Entry 4OB2 (X-ray diffraction, 1.52 A resolution); this record covers chains A and B.

# Chain A
Name: Cobalt-containing nitrile hydratase subunit alpha
From: Pseudonocardia thermophila
Notes: EC 4.2.1.84; fragment: Nitrile hydratase alpha subunit
UniProt: Q7SID2 (NHAA_PSETH); residue numbers follow UniProt; this construct covers 2-204
Amino-acid sequence (209 residues; row label = number of the first residue in the row):
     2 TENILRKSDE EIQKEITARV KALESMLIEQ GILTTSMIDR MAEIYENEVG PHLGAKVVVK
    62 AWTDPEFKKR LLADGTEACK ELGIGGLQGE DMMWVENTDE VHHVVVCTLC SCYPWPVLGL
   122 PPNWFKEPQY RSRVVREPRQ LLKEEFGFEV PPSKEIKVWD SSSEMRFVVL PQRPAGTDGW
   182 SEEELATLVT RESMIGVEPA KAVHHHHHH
Unresolved in the structure: 205-210
Modified / non-standard residues: Cys-111 (3-sulfinoalanine; CSD)
Differences from the reference sequence: expression tag (205-210)
Metal / ion sites: Co2+: Ser-112, Cys-113 (together with 1-butane boronic acid)
Small-molecule neighbours: 1-butane boronic acid (BUB): Gln-89, Cys-111, Ser-112, Cys-113, Trp-116, Arg-167
What the authors report for this chain:
  - binding site for 1-butane boronic acid: Cys-113
  - Co2+ coordination: Cys-113
  - catalytic residues: Cys-113

# Chain B
Name: Cobalt-containing nitrile hydratase subunit beta
From: Pseudonocardia thermophila
Notes: EC 4.2.1.84; fragment: Nitrile hydratase beta subunit
UniProt: Q7SID3 (NHAB_PSETH); numbering as in UniProt (aligned over 1-233)
Amino-acid sequence (233 residues; row label = number of the first residue in the row):
     1 MNGVYDVGGT DGLGPINRPA DEPVFRAEWE KVAFAMFPAT FRAGFMGLDE FRFGIEQMNP
    61 AEYLESPYYW HWIRTYIHHG VRTGKIDLEE LERRTQYYRE NPDAPLPEHE QKPELIEFVN
   121 QAVYGGLPAS REVDRPPKFK EGDVVRFSTA SPKGHARRAR YVRGKTGTVV KHHGAYIYPD
   181 TAGNGLGECP EHLYTVRFTA QELWGPEGDP NSSVYYDCWE PYIELVDTKA AAA
Unresolved in the structure: 229-233
Small-molecule neighbours: 1-butane boronic acid (BUB): Phe-37, Leu-48, Phe-51, Arg-52, Trp-72

# Interface between chain A and chain B
Pairs across the interface (194; chain A residue first):
  Asn-4(A) / Glu-65(B)  hydrogen bond
  Arg-7(A) / Glu-65(B)  salt bridge
  Gln-14(A) / Trp-29(B)  hydrogen bond
  Gln-14(A) / Pro-67(B)
  Glu-16(A) / Arg-99(B)  salt bridge
  Ile-17(A) / Trp-29(B)  hydrophobic
  Ile-17(A) / Pro-67(B)  hydrophobic
  Ile-17(A) / Trp-70(B)  hydrophobic
  Thr-18(A) / Trp-29(B)
  Ala-19(A) / Thr-95(B)
  Ala-19(A) / Arg-99(B)
  Arg-20(A) / Trp-70(B)
  Arg-20(A) / Thr-95(B)
  Arg-20(A) / Arg-99(B)
  Val-21(A) / Trp-29(B)  hydrophobic
  Val-21(A) / Val-32(B)  hydrophobic
  Val-21(A) / Met-36(B)
  Val-21(A) / Ile-73(B)  hydrophobic
  Lys-22(A) / Tyr-98(B)
  Lys-22(A) / Pro-102(B)  hydrogen bond (side chain-backbone)
  Lys-22(A) / Ala-104(B)  hydrogen bond (side chain-backbone)
  Lys-22(A) / Leu-106(B)
  Ala-23(A) / Leu-91(B)
  Ala-23(A) / Arg-94(B)
  Ala-23(A) / Thr-95(B)
  Ala-23(A) / Tyr-98(B)
  Leu-24(A) / Met-36(B)  hydrophobic
  Leu-24(A) / Ile-86(B)  hydrophobic
  Leu-24(A) / Leu-91(B)
  Glu-25(A) / Val-32(B)
  Glu-25(A) / Met-36(B)
  Glu-25(A) / Leu-106(B)
  Ser-26(A) / Arg-94(B)  hydrogen bond
  Ser-26(A) / Tyr-98(B)
  Ser-26(A) / Pro-107(B)
  Met-27(A) / Asp-87(B)
  Met-27(A) / Glu-90(B)
  Met-27(A) / Leu-91(B)  hydrophobic
  Met-27(A) / Arg-94(B)
  Leu-28(A) / Met-36(B)  hydrophobic
  Leu-28(A) / Thr-40(B)
  Leu-28(A) / Phe-45(B)  hydrophobic
  Leu-28(A) / Ile-86(B)  hydrophobic
  Ile-29(A) / Leu-106(B)  hydrophobic
  Ile-29(A) / Pro-107(B)
  Ile-29(A) / His-109(B)
  Glu-30(A) / Arg-94(B)  salt bridge
  Glu-30(A) / Pro-107(B)
  Gln-31(A) / Phe-45(B)
  Gln-31(A) / Lys-85(B)  hydrogen bond (side chain-backbone)
  Gln-31(A) / Ile-86(B)
  Gly-32(A) / Lys-112(B)  hydrogen bond (backbone-side chain)
  Ile-33(A) / Ala-39(B)
  Ile-33(A) / Ala-43(B)  hydrophobic
  Ile-33(A) / Phe-45(B)  hydrophobic
  Ile-33(A) / Leu-115(B)
  Leu-34(A) / Ala-39(B)  hydrophobic
  Thr-35(A) / His-109(B)
  Thr-35(A) / Glu-110(B)
  Thr-35(A) / Gln-111(B)  hydrogen bond
  Thr-35(A) / Leu-115(B)
  Thr-36(A) / His-109(B)  hydrogen bond (backbone-side chain)
  Thr-36(A) / Gln-111(B)  hydrogen bond
  Ser-37(A) / Gln-111(B)  hydrogen bond
  Ser-37(A) / Ile-116(B)
  Met-38(A) / Pro-38(B)
  Met-38(A) / Ala-39(B)
  Met-38(A) / Leu-115(B)  hydrophobic
  Met-38(A) / Ile-116(B)
  Met-38(A) / Val-119(B)  hydrophobic
  Ile-39(A) / Ala-35(B)  hydrophobic
  Arg-41(A) / Val-119(B)
  Arg-41(A) / Asn-120(B)  hydrogen bond
  Arg-41(A) / Tyr-124(B)
  Met-42(A) / Phe-34(B)  hydrophobic
  Met-42(A) / Ala-35(B)  hydrophobic
  Met-42(A) / Pro-38(B)  hydrophobic
  Met-42(A) / Val-119(B)  hydrophobic
  Ala-43(A) / Phe-25(B)  hydrophobic
  Ala-43(A) / Lys-31(B)
  Ile-45(A) / Val-119(B)  hydrophobic
  Ile-45(A) / Val-123(B)  hydrophobic
  Tyr-46(A) / Val-24(B)
  Tyr-46(A) / Phe-34(B)  hydrophobic
  Tyr-46(A) / Val-123(B)
  Glu-47(A) / Phe-25(B)
  Glu-47(A) / Lys-31(B)  salt bridge
  Glu-49(A) / Tyr-124(B)  hydrogen bond
  Gly-86(A) / Val-123(B)
  Gly-86(A) / Tyr-124(B)
  Gly-87(A) / Val-123(B)
  Gly-87(A) / Tyr-124(B)
  Gly-87(A) / Gly-126(B)
  Leu-88(A) / Ala-122(B)
  Leu-88(A) / Val-123(B)  hydrogen bond (backbone-backbone)
  Leu-88(A) / Gly-126(B)
  Leu-88(A) / Leu-127(B)  hydrophobic
  Gln-89(A) / Leu-48(B)
  Glu-91(A) / Gly-126(B)
  Glu-91(A) / Leu-127(B)  hydrogen bond (side chain-backbone)
  Glu-91(A) / Pro-128(B)
  Asp-92(A) / Tyr-176(B)  hydrogen bond
  Met-94(A) / His-173(B)
  Thr-109(A) / Tyr-5(B)
  Thr-109(A) / Val-7(B)
  Thr-109(A) / Gly-8(B)
  Thr-109(A) / Tyr-161(B)
  Leu-110(A) / Tyr-5(B)
  Leu-110(A) / Asp-6(B)
  Leu-110(A) / Arg-157(B)
  Leu-110(A) / Tyr-216(B)
  Cys-111(A) / Arg-52(B)
  Cys-111(A) / Arg-157(B)
  Ser-112(A) / Tyr-68(B)  hydrogen bond
  Cys-113(A) / Arg-52(B)
  Trp-116(A) / Phe-34(B)  hydrophobic
  Leu-121(A) / Val-24(B)  hydrophobic
  Leu-121(A) / Phe-25(B)  hydrophobic
  Leu-121(A) / Phe-34(B)  hydrophobic
  Leu-121(A) / Tyr-69(B)
  Pro-123(A) / Glu-22(B)
  Asn-124(A) / Glu-22(B)  hydrogen bond (backbone-side chain)
  Asn-124(A) / Arg-26(B)  hydrogen bond
  Asn-124(A) / Tyr-68(B)
  Trp-125(A) / Ile-16(B)  hydrophobic
  Trp-125(A) / Asn-17(B)
  Trp-125(A) / Arg-18(B)
  Lys-127(A) / Tyr-68(B)
  Pro-129(A) / Leu-13(B)
  Pro-129(A) / Leu-64(B)
  Gln-130(A) / Leu-13(B)  hydrogen bond (side chain-backbone)
  Gln-130(A) / Gly-14(B)
  Gln-130(A) / Pro-15(B)
  Gln-130(A) / Ile-16(B)
  Tyr-131(A) / Ile-16(B)  hydrophobic
  Arg-132(A) / Tyr-5(B)  hydrogen bond (side chain-backbone)
  Arg-132(A) / Val-7(B)
  Arg-132(A) / Tyr-63(B)  hydrogen bond
  Ser-133(A) / Val-7(B)
  Ser-133(A) / Gly-8(B)
  Ser-133(A) / Gly-9(B)  hydrogen bond (backbone-backbone)
  Ser-133(A) / Thr-10(B)  hydrogen bond (side chain-backbone)
  Ser-133(A) / Leu-13(B)
  Val-136(A) / Gly-8(B)
  Val-136(A) / Gly-9(B)
  Val-136(A) / Tyr-161(B)
  Val-136(A) / Trp-204(B)  hydrogen bond (backbone-side chain)
  Val-136(A) / Val-214(B)
  Arg-137(A) / Gly-9(B)
  Arg-137(A) / Asp-11(B)  salt bridge
  Arg-137(A) / Trp-204(B)
  Pro-139(A) / Ser-212(B)
  Arg-140(A) / Asp-209(B)  salt bridge
  Arg-140(A) / Asn-211(B)  hydrogen bond (side chain-backbone)
  Leu-142(A) / Ile-16(B)  hydrophobic
  Glu-146(A) / Ile-16(B)
  Glu-146(A) / Arg-18(B)  salt bridge
  Phe-147(A) / Arg-18(B)
  Pro-153(A) / Asn-211(B)  hydrogen bond (backbone-side chain)
  Ser-154(A) / Asn-211(B)  hydrogen bond (backbone-side chain)
  Lys-155(A) / Asn-211(B)  hydrogen bond (backbone-side chain)
  Glu-156(A) / Arg-197(B)  salt bridge
  Glu-156(A) / Asn-211(B)
  Glu-156(A) / Ser-213(B)  hydrogen bond
  Ile-157(A) / Asn-211(B)  hydrogen bond (backbone-backbone)
  Ile-157(A) / Ser-212(B)  hydrogen bond (backbone-side chain)
  Ile-157(A) / Ser-213(B)  hydrogen bond (backbone-backbone)
  Lys-158(A) / Arg-197(B)
  Lys-158(A) / Ser-213(B)
  Lys-158(A) / Tyr-215(B)  hydrogen bond
  Val-159(A) / Ser-213(B)  hydrogen bond (backbone-backbone)
  Val-159(A) / Val-214(B)
  Val-159(A) / Tyr-215(B)  hydrogen bond (backbone-backbone)
  Trp-160(A) / Thr-195(B)
  Trp-160(A) / Tyr-215(B)  hydrophobic
  Asp-161(A) / Tyr-161(B)  hydrogen bond
  Asp-161(A) / Tyr-215(B)  hydrogen bond (backbone-backbone)
  Asp-161(A) / Tyr-216(B)
  Ser-162(A) / Arg-157(B)
  Ser-163(A) / Arg-157(B)  hydrogen bond (backbone-side chain)
  Ser-163(A) / Tyr-216(B)
  Ser-163(A) / Asp-217(B)  hydrogen bond (side chain-backbone)
  Ser-163(A) / Trp-219(B)
  Ser-164(A) / Leu-193(B)
  Ser-164(A) / Asp-217(B)  hydrogen bond
  Ser-164(A) / Trp-219(B)
  Glu-165(A) / Leu-48(B)
  Glu-165(A) / Arg-52(B)  salt bridge
  Met-166(A) / His-173(B)
  Met-166(A) / Tyr-176(B)
  Met-166(A) / Leu-193(B)  hydrophobic
  Met-166(A) / Asp-217(B)
  Arg-167(A) / Arg-52(B)
  Phe-168(A) / Asp-217(B)
Other interface residues (no listed pair), chain A (86 interface residues in all): Thr-2, Ile-13, Val-50, Cys-108, Glu-128, Glu-199
Other interface residues (no listed pair), chain B (93 interface residues in all): Ala-27, Trp-72, Arg-74, Tyr-76, Ile-77, Asp-103, Phe-118, Gly-125, Ala-129, Ala-159, Lys-171

# In short
86 residues of chain A face 93 of chain B across their interface; the contacts include 41 hydrogen bonds and 9
salt bridges. Polar contacts include Arg-7(A)/Glu-65(B), Glu-16(A)/Arg-99(B) and Glu-30(A)/Arg-94(B). 1-butane
boronic acid is bound between chain A and chain B. The paper reports the catalytic residue Cys-113(A); a
binding site for 1-butane boronic acid at Cys-113(A).
Chain A is Cobalt-containing nitrile hydratase subunit alpha and chain B is Cobalt-containing nitrile
hydratase subunit beta, both from Pseudonocardia thermophila; the structure, Crystal Structure of Nitrile
Hydratase from Pseudonocardia thermophila bound to Butaneboronic Acid via Crystal Soaking, was determined by
X-ray diffraction, deposited together with 4OB0, 4OB1 and 4OB3.
